Entry 8TO1 (electron microscopy, 2.80 A resolution); this record covers chains G and I of the 9 polymer chains in the assembly.

# Chain G
Protein: DNA-directed RNA polymerase subunit alpha
Source organism: Escherichia coli (strain K12)
Notes: EC 2.7.7.6
UniProtKB: P0A7Z4 (RPOA_ECOLI); numbering as in UniProt (aligned over 1-329)
Amino-acid sequence (329 residues; row label = number of the first residue in the row):
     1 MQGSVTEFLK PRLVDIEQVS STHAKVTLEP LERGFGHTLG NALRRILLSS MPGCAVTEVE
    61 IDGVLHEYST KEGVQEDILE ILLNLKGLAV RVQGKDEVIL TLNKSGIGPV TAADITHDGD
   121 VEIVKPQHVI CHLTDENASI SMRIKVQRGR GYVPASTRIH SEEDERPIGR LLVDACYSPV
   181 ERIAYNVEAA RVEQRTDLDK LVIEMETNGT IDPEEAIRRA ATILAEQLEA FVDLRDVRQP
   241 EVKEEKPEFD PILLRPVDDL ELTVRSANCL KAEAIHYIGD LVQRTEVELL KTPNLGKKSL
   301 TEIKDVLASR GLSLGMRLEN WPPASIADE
Not modelled in the structure: 1-4, 237-329
Swiss-Prot annotation at these positions:
  - region: Glu162 to Glu165 (Required for interaction with Crp at class II promoters)
  - modified residue: Arg265 (ADP-ribosylarginine), Lys297 (N6-acetyllysine), Lys298 (N6-acetyllysine)
  - mutagenesis: Arg45 (R45C: In rpoA112; temperature-sensitive, blocks RNA polymerase assembly), Glu162 to Glu165 (5-fold decrease in CRP-class II promoter-dependent transcription), Glu165 (E165K: 5-fold decrease in CRP-class II promoter-dependent transcription), Arg191 (R191C: In rpoA101; temperature-sensitive)

# Chain I
Protein: DNA-directed RNA polymerase subunit beta
Source organism: Escherichia coli (strain K12)
Notes: EC 2.7.7.6
UniProtKB: P0A8V2 (RPOB_ECOLI); residue numbers follow UniProt; this construct covers 1-1342
Amino-acid sequence (1342 residues; numbered 1 to 1342; the number before each row is that of its first residue):
     1 MVYSYTEKKR IRKDFGKRPQ VLDVPYLLSI QLDSFQKFIE QDPEGQYGLE AAFRSVFPIQ
    61 SYSGNSELQY VSYRLGEPVF DVQECQIRGV TYSAPLRVKL RLVIYEREAP EGTVKDIKEQ
   121 EVYMGEIPLM TDNGTFVING TERVIVSQLH RSPGVFFDSD KGKTHSSGKV LYNARIIPYR
   181 GSWLDFEFDP KDNLFVRIDR RRKLPATIIL RALNYTTEQI LDLFFEKVIF EIRDNKLQME
   241 LVPERLRGET ASFDIEANGK VYVEKGRRIT ARHIRQLEKD DVKLIEVPVE YIAGKVVAKD
   301 YIDESTGELI CAANMELSLD LLAKLSQSGH KRIETLFTND LDHGPYISET LRVDPTNDRL
   361 SALVEIYRMM RPGEPPTREA AESLFENLFF SEDRYDLSAV GRMKFNRSLL REEIEGSGIL
   421 SKDDIIDVMK KLIDIRNGKG EVDDIDHLGN RRIRSVGEMA ENQFRVGLVR VERAVKERLS
   481 LGDLDTLMPQ DMINAKPISA AVKEFFGSSQ LSQFMDQNNP LSEITHKRRI SALGPGGLTR
   541 ERAGFEVRDV HPTHYGRVCP IETPEGPNIG LINSLSVYAQ TNEYGFLETP YRKVTDGVVT
   601 DEIHYLSAIE EGNYVIAQAN SNLDEEGHFV EDLVTCRSKG ESSLFSRDQV DYMDVSTQQV
   661 VSVGASLIPF LEHDDANRAL MGANMQRQAV PTLRADKPLV GTGMERAVAV DSGVTAVAKR
   721 GGVVQYVDAS RIVIKVNEDE MYPGEAGIDI YNLTKYTRSN QNTCINQMPC VSLGEPVERG
   781 DVLADGPSTD LGELALGQNM RVAFMPWNGY NFEDSILVSE RVVQEDRFTT IHIQELACVS
   841 RDTKLGPEEI TADIPNVGEA ALSKLDESGI VYIGAEVTGG DILVGKVTPK GETQLTPEEK
   901 LLRAIFGEKA SDVKDSSLRV PNGVSGTVID VQVFTRDGVE KDKRALEIEE MQLKQAKKDL
   961 SEELQILEAG LFSRIRAVLV AGGVEAEKLD KLPRDRWLEL GLTDEEKQNQ LEQLAEQYDE
  1021 LKHEFEKKLE AKRRKITQGD DLAPGVLKIV KVYLAVKRRI QPGDKMAGRH GNKGVISKIN
  1081 PIEDMPYDEN GTPVDIVLNP LGVPSRMNIG QILETHLGMA AKGIGDKINA MLKQQQEVAK
  1141 LREFIQRAYD LGADVRQKVD LSTFSDEEVM RLAENLRKGM PIATPVFDGA KEAEIKELLK
  1201 LGDLPTSGQI RLYDGRTGEQ FERPVTVGYM YMLKLNHLVD DKMHARSTGS YSLVTQQPLG
  1261 GKAQFGGQRF GEMEVWALEA YGAAYTLQEM LTVKSDDVNG RTKMYKNIVD GNHQMEPGMP
  1321 ESFNVLLKEI RSLGINIELE DE
Not modelled in the structure: 1, 233-235, 249
Small-molecule neighbours:
  - 4QM ((3R,5S,7R,8R,9S,10S,12S,13R,14S,17R)-10,13-dimethyl-17-[(2R)-pentan-2-yl]-2,3,4,5,6,7,8,9,11,12,14,15,16,17-tetradecahydro-1H-cyclopenta[a]phenanthrene-3,7,12-triol), molecule 1: Gln46, Tyr47, Tyr179, Asp396, Ser398, Ala399, Val400, Glu458, Glu461, Asn462, Glu583, Tyr584
  - 4QM, molecule 2: Gln725, Tyr726, Arg731, Glu962, Gln965, Ile966, Ala969
Swiss-Prot annotation at these positions:
  - modified residue (N6-acetyllysine): Lys1022, Lys1200
  - mutagenesis: Ile561 (I561S: Resistant to antibiotics salinamide A and B), Ile569 (I569S: Resistant to antibiotics salinamide A and B), Ala665 (A665E: Resistant to antibiotics salinamide A and B), Asp675 (D675A/G: Resistant to antibiotics salinamide A and B), Asn677 (N677H/K: Resistant to antibiotics salinamide A and B), Leu680 (L680M: Resistant to antibiotics salinamide A and B), Glu813 (E813K: Disrupts the enzyme's active center)

# How chain G and chain I interact
Contacting residue pairs (61; chain G residue first):
  Asn41(G) - Tyr1087(I)
  Asn41(G) - Gly1215(I)
  Asn41(G) - Arg1216(I)
  Asn41(G) - Thr1217(I)
  Asn41(G) - Gly1218(I)
  Arg44(G) - Tyr1087(I)
  Arg44(G) - Gly1091(I)
  Arg45(G) - Glu1083(I)  salt bridge
  Arg45(G) - Asp1084(I)  salt bridge
  Arg45(G) - Gly1215(I)  hydrogen bond (side chain-backbone)
  Arg45(G) - Arg1216(I)
  Ser49(G) - Glu1083(I)  hydrogen bond
  Leu65(G) - Ile873(I)
  His66(G) - Gly874(I)
  Glu67(G) - Lys1057(I)  salt bridge
  Tyr68(G) - Tyr756(I)
  Tyr68(G) - Thr927(I)
  Tyr68(G) - Ile929(I)  hydrophobic
  Tyr68(G) - Ala1055(I)
  Tyr68(G) - Lys1057(I)
  Thr70(G) - Ala729(I)
  Thr70(G) - Lys755(I)
  Lys71(G) - Asp728(I)
  Glu72(G) - Lys958(I)  salt bridge
  Glu72(G) - Glu962(I)
  Gly73(G) - Tyr726(I)
  Val74(G) - Asp728(I)
  Val74(G) - Ala729(I)
  Gln75(G) - Val727(I)
  Gln75(G) - Asp728(I)
  Gln75(G) - Ala729(I)
  Gln75(G) - Val771(I)
  Glu76(G) - Ala729(I)
  Asp77(G) - Ala729(I)
  Asp77(G) - Lys755(I)  salt bridge
  Asp77(G) - Tyr756(I)
  Asp77(G) - Asn766(I)
  Leu79(G) - Leu693(I)  hydrophobic
  Leu79(G) - Tyr756(I)
  Leu79(G) - Ile831(I)  hydrophobic
  Leu79(G) - Lys1057(I)
  Leu83(G) - Arg694(I)
  Lys86(G) - Gln824(I)  hydrogen bond (side chain-backbone)
  Thr134(G) - Tyr726(I)
  Thr134(G) - Val727(I)  hydrogen bond (side chain-backbone)
  Thr134(G) - Leu773(I)
  Tyr152(G) - Gln824(I)
  Pro154(G) - Arg1059(I)
  Ser156(G) - Arg1059(I)
  Arg166(G) - Glu876(I)  salt bridge
  Ile168(G) - Ile873(I)
  Ile168(G) - Gly874(I)
  Leu172(G) - Glu876(I)
  Glu181(G) - Arg821(I)  hydrogen bond (backbone-side chain)
  Arg182(G) - Asn1090(I)  hydrogen bond (side chain-backbone)
  Arg182(G) - Gly1091(I)
  Arg182(G) - Thr1092(I)
  Ile183(G) - Gly1091(I)
  Ala184(G) - Asn1090(I)
  Tyr185(G) - Tyr1087(I)
  Tyr185(G) - Gly1218(I)
Interface residues without a listed pair, chain G (37 interface residues in all): Leu48, Ile107, Asp135, Ile159, Arg170, Cys176
Interface residues without a listed pair, chain I (45 interface residues in all): Ser730, Met768, Pro769, Ser772, Glu820, Val823, Ala875, Val928, Ile1082, Glu1089, Asp1214

# Summary
The interface between chain G and chain I involves 37 residues on one side and 45 on the other; the contacts
include 6 hydrogen bonds and 6 salt bridges. Polar pairs include Arg45(G)-Glu1083(I), Arg45(G)-Asp1084(I) and
Glu67(G)-Lys1057(I). Ligands of chain I: compound 4QM.
Chain G is DNA-directed RNA polymerase subunit alpha and chain I is DNA-directed RNA polymerase subunit beta,
both from Escherichia coli (strain K12); the structure, Escherichia coli RNA polymerase unwinding intermediate
(I1a) at the lambda PR promoter, was determined by electron microscopy (same publication as 8TO6, 8TO8, 8TOE
and 8TOM).
